Entry 8OY0 (X-ray diffraction, 2.40 A resolution); this record covers chains A and D of the 8 polymer chains in the assembly.

# Chain A (and D)
Molecule: ATP phosphoribosyltransferase regulatory subunit
Source organism: Acinetobacter baumannii ATCC 17978
Notes: chain D of this document is another copy of the same molecule, construct and numbering; everything in this record applies to it too
UniProt: A0A059ZNW9 (A0A059ZNW9_ACIBA); the author numbering skips numbers that UniProt does not, so the offset changes along the chain: 1-57 = UniProt 1-57; 59-389 = UniProt 58-388
Chain sequence (389 residues; row label = number of the first residue in the row; note: 1 number in that range is skipped by the numbering (no residue carries it; nothing is unmodelled there); numbering starts at 0):
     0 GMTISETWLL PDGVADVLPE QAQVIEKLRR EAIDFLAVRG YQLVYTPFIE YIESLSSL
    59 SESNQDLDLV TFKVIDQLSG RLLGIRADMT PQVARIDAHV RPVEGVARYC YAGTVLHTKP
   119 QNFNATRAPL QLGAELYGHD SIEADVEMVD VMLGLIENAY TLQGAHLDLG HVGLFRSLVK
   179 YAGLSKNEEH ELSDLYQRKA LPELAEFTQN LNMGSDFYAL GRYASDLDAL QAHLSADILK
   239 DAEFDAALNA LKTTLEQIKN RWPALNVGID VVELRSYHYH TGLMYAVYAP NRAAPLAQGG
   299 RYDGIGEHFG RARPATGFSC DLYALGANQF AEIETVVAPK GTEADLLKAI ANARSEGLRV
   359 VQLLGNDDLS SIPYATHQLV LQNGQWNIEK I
Not modelled in the structure: 0-5, 59-65, 209, 325-327, 381-382 (chain D: 0-4, 59-65, 324-327)
Sequence notes: expression tag (0)
Ion coordination: Na+: Thr-88, Tyr-109, Glu-133, Tyr-300

# Interface between chain A and chain D
Pairs across the interface (6; chain A residue first):
  Leu-67(A) with Ser-77(D); Gly-78(D); Arg-79(D)
  Gly-78(A) with Leu-67(D)
  Arg-79(A) with Leu-67(D)
  Leu-80(A) with Leu-80(D), hydrophobic
Interface residues without a listed pair, chain A (6 interface residues in all): Lys-71, Ser-77
Interface residues without a listed pair, chain D (6 interface residues in all): Lys-71

# Overview
The chain A/chain D interface involves 6 residues from each chain. Thr-88(A), Tyr-109(A), Glu-133(A) and
Tyr-300(A) coordinate Na+.
Both chains are ATP phosphoribosyltransferase regulatory subunit (Acinetobacter baumannii ATCC 17978). Entry
8OY0 (ATP phosphoribosyltransferase (HisZG ATPPRT) from Acinetobacter baumanii) was determined by X-ray
diffraction.
